7KUR - chain A; structure by X-ray diffraction, 2.10 A resolution.

[Chain A]
Molecule: Polyamine deacetylase HDAC10
From: Danio rerio
Notes: EC 3.5.1.48, 3.5.1.62
UniProt: F1QCV2 (HDA10_DANRE); numbering as in UniProt (aligned over 2-675)
Amino-acid sequence (678 residues; row label = number of the first residue in the row; numbers below 1 keep their minus sign (Ser-1 is residue -1)):
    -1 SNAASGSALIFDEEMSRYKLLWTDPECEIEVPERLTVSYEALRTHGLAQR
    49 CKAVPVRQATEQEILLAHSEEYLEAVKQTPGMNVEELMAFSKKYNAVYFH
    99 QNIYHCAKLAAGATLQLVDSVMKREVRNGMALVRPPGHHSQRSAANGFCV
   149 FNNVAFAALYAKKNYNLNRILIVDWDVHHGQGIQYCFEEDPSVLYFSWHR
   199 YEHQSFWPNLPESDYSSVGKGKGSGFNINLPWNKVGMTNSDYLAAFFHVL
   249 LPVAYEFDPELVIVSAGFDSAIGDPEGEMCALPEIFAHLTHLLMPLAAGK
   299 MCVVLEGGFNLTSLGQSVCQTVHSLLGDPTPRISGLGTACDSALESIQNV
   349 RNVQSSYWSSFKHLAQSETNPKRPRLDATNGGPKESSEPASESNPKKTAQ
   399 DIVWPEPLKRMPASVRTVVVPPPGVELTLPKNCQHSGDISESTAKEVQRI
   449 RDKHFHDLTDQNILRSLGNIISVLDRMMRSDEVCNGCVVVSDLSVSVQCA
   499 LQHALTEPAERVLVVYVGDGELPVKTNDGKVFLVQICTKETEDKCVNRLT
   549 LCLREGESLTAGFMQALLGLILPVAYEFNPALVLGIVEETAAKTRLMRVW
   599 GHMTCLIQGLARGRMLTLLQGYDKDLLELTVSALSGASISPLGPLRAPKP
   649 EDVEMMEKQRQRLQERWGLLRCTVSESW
Disordered / not traced: -1 to 0, 369-399, 435-436, 539, 590-592, 643
Sequence notes: expression tag (-1 to 1, 676); conflict Glu24 (Ala in F1QCV2), Ala94 (Asp in F1QCV2), Phe154 (Ile in F1QCV2), Thr548 (Ser in F1QCV2), Glu586 (Gly in F1QCV2), Arg593 (Gly in F1QCV2), Arg596 (Thr in F1QCV2), Met613 (Thr in F1QCV2), Pro646 (Leu in F1QCV2); engineered mutation Phe307 (Tyr in F1QCV2)
Bound ions: K+ site 1: Asp172, Asp174, His176, Ser195, Trp196; Zn2+: Asp174, His176, Asp267 (together with N-(4-aminobutyl)acetamide); K+ site 2: Phe185, Asp188, Val191, Phe224
Small-molecule neighbours: N-(4-aminobutyl)acetamide (X5A): Glu24, Ala94, Pro134, His136, His137, Gly145, Phe146, Cys147, Asp174, His176, Trp205, Asp267, Glu274, Glu304, Gly305, Phe307
Reported in the primary citation:
  - Zn2+ coordination: Asp174, His176, Asp267
  - binding site for N-(4-aminobutyl)acetamide: Glu24, Gly145, Glu274
  - Zn2+ coordination through a water molecule: His136, His137

[Overview]
Ligands of chain A: N-(4-aminobutyl)acetamide. The K+ site 1 is built by Asp172, Asp174, His176, Ser195 and
Trp196. Asp174, His176 and Asp267 form the Zn2+ site. The paper reports a binding site for
N-(4-aminobutyl)acetamide at Glu24, Gly145 and Glu274; Zn2+ coordination by Asp174, His176 and Asp267.
Chain A is Polyamine deacetylase HDAC10 (Danio rerio); the structure, Crystal Structure of Danio rerio Histone
Deacetylase 10 Y307F Mutant in Complex with N-Acetylputrescine, was determined by X-ray diffraction, deposited
together with 7KUQ, 7KUS, 7KUT and 7KUV.
